PDB entry 5BUS | X-ray diffraction, 2.60 A resolution | chains A and B

[Chain A (and B)]
Molecule: 2-succinylbenzoate--CoA ligase
Organism: Bacillus subtilis (strain 168)
Notes: EC 6.2.1.26; chain B of this document is another copy of the same molecule, construct and numbering; everything in this record applies to it too
UniProtKB: P23971 (MENE_BACSU); numbering as in UniProt (aligned over 1-486)
Amino-acid sequence (494 residues; row label = number of the first residue in the row; numbers below 1 keep their minus sign (Met-1 is residue -1)):
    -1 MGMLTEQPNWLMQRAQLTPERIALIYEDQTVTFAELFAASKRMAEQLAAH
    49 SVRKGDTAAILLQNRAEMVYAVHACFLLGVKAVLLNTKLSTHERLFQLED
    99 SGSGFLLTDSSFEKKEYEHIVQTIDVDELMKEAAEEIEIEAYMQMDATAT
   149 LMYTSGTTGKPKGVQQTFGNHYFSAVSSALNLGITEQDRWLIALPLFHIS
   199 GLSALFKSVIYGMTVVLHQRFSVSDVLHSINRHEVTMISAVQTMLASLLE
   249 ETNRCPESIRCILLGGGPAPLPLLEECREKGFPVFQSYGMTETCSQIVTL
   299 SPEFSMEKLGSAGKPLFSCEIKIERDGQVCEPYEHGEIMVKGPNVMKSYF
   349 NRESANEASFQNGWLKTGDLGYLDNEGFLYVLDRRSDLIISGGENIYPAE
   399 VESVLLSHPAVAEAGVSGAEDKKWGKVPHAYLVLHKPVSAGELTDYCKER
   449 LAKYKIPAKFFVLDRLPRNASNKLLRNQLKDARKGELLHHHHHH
Disordered / not traced: -1 to 2, 422-423, 486-492 (chain B: -1 to 2, 251-252, 267, 387-492)
Sequence notes: initiating methionine (-1); expression tag (0, 487-492)
Small-molecule neighbours: adenosine monophosphate (AMP): Ser153, His196, Gly264, Gly265, Pro266, Ser285, Tyr286, Gly287, Met288, Thr289, Glu290, Ala310, Asp367, Val379, Arg382, Lys471

[Chain A / chain B interface]
Pairs across the interface - 49 pairs, chain A then chain B:
  Glu4(A) - Lys339(B)  salt bridge
  Pro6(A) - Ser316(B)
  Pro6(A) - Glu318(B)
  Trp8(A) - Phe315(B)
  Gln11(A) - Leu314(B)  hydrogen bond (side chain-backbone)
  Gln11(A) - Phe315(B)
  Gln11(A) - Ser316(B)  hydrogen bond (side chain-backbone)
  Gln11(A) - Cys317(B)  hydrogen bond (side chain-backbone)
  Arg12(A) - Phe315(B)
  Gln14(A) - Lys312(B)  hydrogen bond (backbone-side chain)
  Leu15(A) - Lys312(B)
  Leu15(A) - Pro313(B)
  Leu15(A) - Phe315(B)  hydrophobic
  Tyr140(A) - Glu318(B)  hydrogen bond
  Tyr140(A) - Lys339(B)  hydrogen bond
  Tyr170(A) - Phe171(B)
  Tyr170(A) - Val174(B)
  Tyr170(A) - Ser316(B)
  Phe171(A) - Tyr170(B)
  Phe171(A) - Phe171(B)  hydrophobic
  Val174(A) - Tyr170(B)
  Val174(A) - Val174(B)  hydrophobic
  Ala177(A) - Ile182(B)
  Leu178(A) - Ile182(B)  hydrophobic
  Leu178(A) - Ile208(B)  hydrophobic
  Leu178(A) - Tyr209(B)  hydrophobic
  Gly181(A) - Ile182(B)
  Ile182(A) - Leu178(B)  hydrophobic
  Ile182(A) - Gly181(B)
  Ile182(A) - Ile182(B)  hydrogen bond (backbone-backbone)
  Val207(A) - Phe315(B)
  Ile208(A) - Leu178(B)  hydrophobic
  Ile208(A) - Phe315(B)  hydrophobic
  Lys312(A) - Gln14(B)  hydrogen bond (side chain-backbone)
  Lys312(A) - Leu15(B)
  Pro313(A) - Leu15(B)
  Leu314(A) - Gln11(B)  hydrogen bond (backbone-side chain)
  Phe315(A) - Trp8(B)
  Phe315(A) - Gln11(B)
  Phe315(A) - Arg12(B)
  Phe315(A) - Leu15(B)  hydrophobic
  Phe315(A) - Val207(B)
  Phe315(A) - Ile208(B)  hydrophobic
  Ser316(A) - Gln11(B)  hydrogen bond (backbone-side chain)
  Cys317(A) - Gln11(B)  hydrogen bond (backbone-side chain)
  Glu318(A) - Pro6(B)
  Glu318(A) - Tyr140(B)  hydrogen bond
  Lys339(A) - Glu4(B)  salt bridge
  Lys339(A) - Tyr140(B)  hydrogen bond
Also at the interface, not in a pair above, chain A (28 interface residues in all): Gln5, Tyr209, Trp362
Also at the interface, not in a pair above, chain B (28 interface residues in all): Gln5, Ala177, Trp362

[Overview]
The chain A/chain B interface involves 28 residues from each chain, with 13 hydrogen bonds and 2 salt bridges.
Polar pairs include Glu4(A)-Lys339(B), Gln11(A)-Leu314(B) and Gln11(A)-Ser316(B). Ligands of chain A:
adenosine monophosphate.
Both chains are 2-succinylbenzoate--CoA ligase (Bacillus subtilis (strain 168)). Entry 5BUS
(O-succinylbenzoate Coenzyme A Synthetase (MenE) from Bacillus Subtilis, in complex with AMP) was determined
by X-ray diffraction together with 5BUQ and 5BUR from the same study.
